7BXV - chains L and H of the 3 polymer chains in the assembly; structure by X-ray diffraction, 1.75 A resolution.

Chain L:
Protein: Fab of the 11A1 antibody L chain
Organism: Mus musculus
Notes: antibody fragment or engineered binder
Sequence (217 residues; each row starts with the number of its first residue):
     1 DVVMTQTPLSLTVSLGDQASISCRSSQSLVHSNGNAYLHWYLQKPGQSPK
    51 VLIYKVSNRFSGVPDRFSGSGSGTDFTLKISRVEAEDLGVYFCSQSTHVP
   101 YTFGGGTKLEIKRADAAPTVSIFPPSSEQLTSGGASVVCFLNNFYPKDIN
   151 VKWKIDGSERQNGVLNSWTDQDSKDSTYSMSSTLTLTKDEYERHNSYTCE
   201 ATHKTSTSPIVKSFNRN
Cystine bridges: Cys23-Cys93, Cys139-Cys199

Chain H:
Protein: Fab of the 11A1 antibody H chain
Organism: Mus musculus
Notes: antibody fragment or engineered binder
Sequence (218 residues; numbered 1 to 218; the number before each row is that of its first residue):
     1 LIQLVQSGPEVKKPGETVKISCTASGYTFTNYVIHWVKQAPGKGLKWMGW
    51 IYTDTGEPTYADDFKGRFAFSLETSANTAYLQINNLKNEDMTTYFCAREA
   101 YPNYFDYWGHGTTLTVSSAKTTPPSVYPLAPGSAAQTNSMVTLGCLVKGY
   151 FPEPVTVTWNSGSLSSGVHTFPAVLQSDLYTLSSSVTVPSSTWPSETVTC
   201 NVAHPASSTKVDKKIVPR
Unresolved in the structure: 137
Cystine bridges: Cys22-Cys96, Cys145-Cys200

Chain L / chain H interface:
Residue-residue contacts (76; chain L residue first):
  Tyr37(L) with Pro102(H); Asn103(H)
  His39(L) with Asn103(H), hydrogen bond (side chain-backbone); Tyr104(H)
  Tyr41(L) with Tyr104(H); Phe105(H), hydrogen bond (side chain-backbone); Trp108(H), hydrophobic
  Gln43(L) with Gln39(H), hydrogen bond; Phe95(H)
  Ser48(L) with Phe95(H); Trp108(H); Gly109(H), hydrogen bond (side chain-backbone)
  Pro49(L) with Leu45(H), hydrophobic; Trp108(H), hydrogen bond (backbone-side chain)
  Val51(L) with Tyr104(H), hydrophobic; Phe105(H)
  Tyr54(L) with Pro102(H), hydrophobic; Tyr104(H), hydrophobic
  Lys55(L) with Pro102(H)
  Phe60(L) with Tyr104(H); Asp106(H)
  Phe92(L) with Lys43(H); Leu45(H), hydrophobic
  Ser96(L) with Asn103(H), hydrogen bond (side chain-backbone)
  Val99(L) with Trp47(H), hydrophobic
  Pro100(L) with Trp47(H), hydrophobic
  Tyr101(L) with His35(H); Trp47(H); Glu99(H), hydrogen bond; Asn103(H); Phe105(H), hydrophobic
  Phe103(L) with Leu45(H)
  Ser121(L) with Thr142(H)
  Phe123(L) with Leu129(H); Ala130(H); Pro131(H); Thr142(H)
  Pro124(L) with Ala130(H); Gly132(H); Arg218(H), hydrogen bond (backbone-side chain)
  Pro125(L) with Arg218(H), hydrogen bond (backbone-side chain)
  Ser126(L) with Tyr127(H); Pro128(H); Arg218(H)
  Glu128(L) with Tyr127(H); Pro128(H); Lys213(H)
  Gln129(L) with Tyr127(H); Lys148(H)
  Ser132(L) with Tyr127(H)
  Ser136(L) with Leu146(H); Lys148(H)
  Val138(L) with Leu129(H), hydrophobic
  Phe140(L) with Leu129(H), hydrophobic; Thr142(H); Leu143(H); Phe171(H), hydrophobic; Ser183(H); Ser184(H); Ser185(H)
  Asn142(L) with His169(H), hydrogen bond; Phe171(H); Ser185(H), hydrogen bond
  Asn143(L) with His169(H)
  Leu165(L) with Gln176(H)
  Asn166(L) with Val174(H)
  Ser167(L) with Phe171(H); Pro172(H), hydrogen bond (side chain-backbone); Val174(H)
  Trp168(L) with Pro172(H)
  Thr169(L) with Phe171(H)
  Ser179(L) with His169(H); Phe171(H)
  Met180(L) with Phe171(H)
  Ser181(L) with Phe171(H); Ser183(H)
Interface residues without a listed pair, chain L (40 interface residues in all): Gln47, Ile122, Thr185
Interface residues without a listed pair, chain H (40 interface residues in all): Val37, Gly44, Lys46, Trp50, His110, Gly144

Summary:
The chain L/chain H interface involves 40 residues from each chain; the contacts include 12 hydrogen bonds.
Polar contacts include His39(L)-Asn103(H), Tyr41(L)-Phe105(H) and Gln43(L)-Gln39(H).
Chain L is Fab of the 11A1 antibody L chain and chain H is Fab of the 11A1 antibody H chain, both from Mus
musculus; the structure, 11A1 antibody-peptide complex, was determined by X-ray diffraction.
